Entry 5IB2 (X-ray diffraction, 1.44 A resolution); this record covers chains A and C of the 3 polymer chains in the assembly.

== Chain A ==
Name: HLA class I histocompatibility antigen, B-27 alpha chain
Organism: Homo sapiens
Reference sequence: P03989 (1B27_HUMAN); residues 1-276 here correspond to UniProt positions 25-300 (UniProt number = residue number + 24)
Chain sequence (276 residues; numbered 1 to 276; the number before each row is that of its first residue):
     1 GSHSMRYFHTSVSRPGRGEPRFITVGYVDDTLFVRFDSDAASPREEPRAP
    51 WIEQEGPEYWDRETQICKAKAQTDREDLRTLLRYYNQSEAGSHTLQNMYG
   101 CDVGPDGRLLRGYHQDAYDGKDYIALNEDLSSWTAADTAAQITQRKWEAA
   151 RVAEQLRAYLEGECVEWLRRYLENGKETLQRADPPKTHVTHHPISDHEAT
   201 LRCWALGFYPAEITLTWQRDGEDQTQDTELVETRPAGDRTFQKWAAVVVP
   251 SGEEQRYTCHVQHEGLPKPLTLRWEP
Disulfide bonds: Cys101-Cys164, Cys203-Cys259

== Chain C ==
Name: Vasoactive intestinal polypeptide receptor 1
Reference sequence: P32241 (VIPR1_HUMAN); residues 1-9 here correspond to UniProt positions 400-408 (UniProt number = residue number + 399)
Chain sequence (9 residues; numbered 1 to 9; the number before each row is that of its first residue):
     1 RRKWRRWHL
From the paper describing this entry:
  - conformationally variable residues (side-chain flip): Lys3

== Interface between chain A and chain C ==
Residue-residue contacts (47):
  Tyr7(A) - Arg1(C)  hydrogen bond (side chain-backbone)
  Tyr7(A) - Arg2(C)
  His9(A) - Arg2(C)  hydrogen bond
  Thr24(A) - Arg2(C)  hydrogen bond
  Glu45(A) - Arg2(C)  salt bridge
  Arg62(A) - Arg1(C)
  Arg62(A) - Arg2(C)  hydrogen bond (side chain-backbone)
  Arg62(A) - Trp4(C)
  Glu63(A) - Arg1(C)
  Glu63(A) - Arg2(C)  salt bridge
  Gln65(A) - Trp4(C)
  Ile66(A) - Arg2(C)
  Ile66(A) - Lys3(C)
  Ile66(A) - Trp4(C)
  Cys67(A) - Arg2(C)  hydrogen bond
  Ala69(A) - Trp4(C)
  Lys70(A) - Arg5(C)
  Thr73(A) - Trp7(C)
  Thr73(A) - His8(C)
  Glu76(A) - His8(C)  salt bridge
  Asp77(A) - His8(C)
  Asp77(A) - Leu9(C)  hydrogen bond (side chain-backbone)
  Thr80(A) - Leu9(C)
  Leu81(A) - Leu9(C)  hydrophobic
  Tyr84(A) - Leu9(C)  hydrogen bond (side chain-backbone)
  Asn97(A) - Arg5(C)
  Tyr99(A) - Arg2(C)
  Tyr99(A) - Lys3(C)  hydrogen bond (side chain-backbone)
  His114(A) - Arg5(C)
  Asp116(A) - Arg5(C)  salt bridge
  Tyr123(A) - Leu9(C)  hydrophobic
  Thr143(A) - Leu9(C)  hydrogen bond (side chain-backbone)
  Lys146(A) - Leu9(C)  hydrogen bond (side chain-backbone)
  Trp147(A) - Arg5(C)
  Trp147(A) - Trp7(C)
  Trp147(A) - His8(C)  hydrogen bond (side chain-backbone)
  Trp147(A) - Leu9(C)  hydrophobic
  Val152(A) - Trp7(C)  hydrophobic
  Gln155(A) - Trp7(C)
  Leu156(A) - Lys3(C)
  Leu156(A) - Trp7(C)  hydrophobic
  Tyr159(A) - Arg1(C)  hydrogen bond (side chain-backbone)
  Tyr159(A) - Arg2(C)
  Tyr159(A) - Lys3(C)
  Glu163(A) - Arg1(C)  salt bridge
  Trp167(A) - Arg1(C)
  Tyr171(A) - Arg1(C)  hydrogen bond (side chain-backbone)
Interface residues without a listed pair, chain A (38 interface residues in all): Met5, Val25, Gly26, Val34, Tyr59, Leu95
Interface residues without a listed pair, chain C (9 interface residues in all): Arg6
Interface features reported in the paper:
  - residue pairs: Asp116(A)-Arg5(C) (salt bridge)

== Summary ==
38 residues of chain A face 9 of chain C across their interface, with 13 hydrogen bonds and 5 salt bridges.
Among the polar pairs are Glu45(A)-Arg2(C), Glu63(A)-Arg2(C) and Glu76(A)-His8(C). The paper describes a salt
bridge between Asp116(A) and Arg5(C). From the paper: conformational variability at Lys3(C).
Chain A is HLA class I histocompatibility antigen, B-27 alpha chain (Homo sapiens) and chain C is Vasoactive
intestinal polypeptide receptor 1; the structure, Crystal structure of HLA-B*27:05 complexed with the
self-peptide pVIPR, was determined by X-ray diffraction (same publication as 5IB1, 5IB3, 5IB4 and 5IB5).
